6MNM - chains C and A of the 4 polymer chains in the assembly; structure by X-ray diffraction, 3.10 A resolution.

Chain C:
Molecule: H-2 class II histocompatibility antigen, A-B alpha chain
From: Mus musculus
Reference sequence: P14434 (HA2B_MOUSE); residues 0-178 here correspond to UniProt positions 27-205 (UniProt number = residue number + 27)
Amino-acid sequence (180 residues; numbered -1 to 178; the number before each row is that of its first residue; numbers below 1 keep their minus sign (Ala-1 is residue -1)):
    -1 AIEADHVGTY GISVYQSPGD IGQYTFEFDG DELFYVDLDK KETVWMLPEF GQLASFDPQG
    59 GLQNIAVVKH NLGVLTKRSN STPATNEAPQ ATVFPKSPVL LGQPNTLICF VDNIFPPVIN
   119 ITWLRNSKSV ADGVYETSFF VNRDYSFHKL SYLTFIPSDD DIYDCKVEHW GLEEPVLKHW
Not modelled in the structure: 130
Construct notes: expression tag (-1)
Swiss-Prot annotation at these positions:
  - glycosylation: Asn118 (N-linked (GlcNAc...) asparagine)
Cystine bridges: Cys107-Cys163

Chain A:
Molecule: 6256 TCR alpha chain
From: Mus musculus
Amino-acid sequence (208 residues; each row starts with the number of its first residue; numbering starts at 0):
     0 MQQVRQSPQS LTVWEGETAI LNCSYENSAF DYFPWYQQFP GEGPALLIAI RSVSDKKEDG
    60 RFTIFFNKRE KKLSLHITDS QPGDSATYFC AASATGANTG KLTFGHGTIL RVHPNIQNPD
   120 PAVYQLRDSK SSDKSVCLFT DFDSQTNVSQ SKDSDVYITD KCVLDMRSMD FKSNSAVAWS
   180 NKSDFACANA FNNSIIPEDT FFPSPESS
Not modelled in the structure: 0-1, 130-132, 181-182, 203-207
Cystine bridges: Cys22-Cys89, Cys136-Cys186

Chain C / chain A interface:
Pairs across the interface - 8 pairs, chain C then chain A:
  Asp55(C) with Thr98(A)
  Gln57(C) with Asn97(A)
  Gly58(C) with Ala96(A); Asn97(A)
  Gln61(C) with Asn97(A); Thr98(A); Gly99(A)
  Asn62(C) with Asn97(A)

Summary:
The interface between chain C and chain A involves 5 residues on one side and 4 on the other.
Chain C is H-2 class II histocompatibility antigen, A-B alpha chain and chain A is 6256 TCR alpha chain, both
from Mus musculus; the structure, 6256 TCR bound to I-Ab Padi4, was determined by X-ray diffraction together
with 6MKD, 6MKR, 6MNG, 6MNN and 6MNO from the same study.
